PDB entry 7JWI | X-ray diffraction, 3.02 A resolution | chains A and D of the 5 polymer chains in the assembly

# Chain A
Protein: H-2 class I histocompatibility antigen, D-B alpha chain
Source organism: Mus musculus
UniProt: P01899 (HA11_MOUSE); residues -23 to 338 here correspond to UniProt positions 1-362 (UniProt number = residue number + 24)
Chain sequence (362 residues; row label = number of the first residue in the row; numbers below 1 keep their minus sign (Met-23 is residue -23)):
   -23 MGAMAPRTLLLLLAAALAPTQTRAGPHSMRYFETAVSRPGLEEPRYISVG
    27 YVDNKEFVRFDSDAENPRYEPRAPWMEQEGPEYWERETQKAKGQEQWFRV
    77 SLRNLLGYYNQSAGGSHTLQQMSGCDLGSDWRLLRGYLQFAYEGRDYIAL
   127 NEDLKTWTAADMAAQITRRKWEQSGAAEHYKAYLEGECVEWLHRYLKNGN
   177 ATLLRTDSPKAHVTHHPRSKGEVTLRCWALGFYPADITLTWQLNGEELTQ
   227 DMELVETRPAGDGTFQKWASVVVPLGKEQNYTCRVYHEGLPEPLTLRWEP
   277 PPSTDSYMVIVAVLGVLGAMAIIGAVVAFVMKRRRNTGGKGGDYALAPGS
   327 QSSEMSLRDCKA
Unresolved in the structure: -23 to 0, 278-338
Disulfides: Cys203-Cys259

# Chain D
Protein: B17.R2 TCR alpha chain
Source organism: Mus musculus
Chain sequence (207 residues; row label = number of the first residue in the row; note: 14 numbers in that range are skipped by the numbering (no residue carries them; nothing is unmodelled there)):
     1 QQQVRQSPQSLTVWEGETAILNCSYEDSTFNY
    39 FPWYQQFPGEGPALLISIRSVSDK
    66 KEDG
    75 RFTIFFNKREKKLSLHITDSQPGDSATYFCAASETSGSWQLIFGSGTTVS
   125 VSPNIQNPDPAVYQLRDSKSSDKSVCLFTDFDSQTNVSQSKDSDVYITDK
   175 CVLDMRSMDFKSNSAVAWSNKSDFACANAFNNSIIPEDTFFPSPESS
Unresolved in the structure: 218-221
Disulfides: Cys23-Cys104, Cys150-Cys200

# How chain A and chain D interact
Residue-residue contacts - 10 pairs, chain A then chain D:
  Gly16(A) with Thr109(D)
  Leu17(A) with Thr109(D)
  Glu18(A) with Thr109(D); Ser112(D), hydrogen bond
  Arg75(A) with Ser112(D), hydrogen bond; Trp113(D)
  Val76(A) with Trp113(D), hydrophobic
  Arg79(A) with Trp113(D); Gln114(D), hydrogen bond
  Ala89(A) with Ser110(D)
Other interface residues (no listed pair), chain A (8 interface residues in all): Leu82
Interface features reported in the paper:
  - specific contacts: Gly16(A)-Thr109(D), Leu17(A)-Thr109(D), Glu18(A)-Thr109(D), Glu18(A)-Ser112(D), Arg75(A)-Ser112(D), Arg75(A)-Trp113(D), Val76(A)-Trp113(D), Arg79(A)-Trp113(D), Arg79(A)-Gln114(D), Ala89(A)-Ser110(D)
  - interface residues, chain A: Arg79(A)

# Summary
8 residues of chain A and 5 residues of chain D are in contact; the contacts include 3 hydrogen bonds. Among
the polar pairs are Glu18(A)-Ser112(D), Arg75(A)-Ser112(D) and Arg79(A)-Gln114(D). The authors report contacts
between Gly16(A) and Thr109(D), Leu17(A) and Thr109(D) and Glu18(A) and Thr109(D) among others. From the
paper: the interface residue Arg79(A).
Here chain A is H-2 class I histocompatibility antigen, D-B alpha chain and chain D is B17.R2 TCR alpha chain,
both from Mus musculus. Entry 7JWI (Crystal structure of B17.R2 TCR in complex with H2D-b-NP366) was
determined by X-ray diffraction (same publication as 7JWJ).
